Entry 6REE (electron microscopy, 3.10 A resolution); this record covers chains 1 and 7 of the 31 polymer chains in the assembly.

# Chain 1
Name: ATP synthase associated protein ASA1
Source organism: Polytomella sp. Pringsheim 198.80
Reference sequence: Q85JD5 (Q85JD5_9CHLO); residue numbers follow UniProt; this construct covers 1-618
Sequence (618 residues; each row starts with the number of its first residue):
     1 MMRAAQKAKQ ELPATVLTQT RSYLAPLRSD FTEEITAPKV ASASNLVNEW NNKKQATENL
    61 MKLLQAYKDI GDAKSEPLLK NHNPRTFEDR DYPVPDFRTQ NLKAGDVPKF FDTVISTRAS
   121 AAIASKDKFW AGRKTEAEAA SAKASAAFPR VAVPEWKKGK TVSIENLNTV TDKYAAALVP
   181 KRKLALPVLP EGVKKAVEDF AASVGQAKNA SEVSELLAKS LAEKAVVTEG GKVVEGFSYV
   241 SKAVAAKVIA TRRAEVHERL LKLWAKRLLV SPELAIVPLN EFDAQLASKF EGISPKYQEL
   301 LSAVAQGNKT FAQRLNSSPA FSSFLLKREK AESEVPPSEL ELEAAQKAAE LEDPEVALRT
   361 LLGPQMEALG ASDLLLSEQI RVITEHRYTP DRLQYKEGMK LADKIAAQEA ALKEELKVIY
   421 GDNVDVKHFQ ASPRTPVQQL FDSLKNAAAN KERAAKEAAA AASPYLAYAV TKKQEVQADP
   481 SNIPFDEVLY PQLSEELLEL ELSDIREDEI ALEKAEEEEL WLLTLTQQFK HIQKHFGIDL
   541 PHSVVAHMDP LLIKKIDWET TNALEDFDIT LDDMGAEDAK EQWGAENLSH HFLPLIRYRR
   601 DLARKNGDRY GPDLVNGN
Disordered / not traced: 1-22, 618

# Chain 7
Name: Mitochondrial ATP synthase associated protein ASA7
Source organism: Polytomella sp. Pringsheim 198.80
Reference sequence: D8V7I2 (D8V7I2_9CHLO); residue numbers follow UniProt; this construct covers 1-190
Sequence (190 residues; each row starts with the number of its first residue):
     1 MSSVRAGVEA GRRDLTTFTF SGLQDAPVAA LSGSIKLNVA AKAGKAEVTV AAGAAKAATQ
    61 VSAAALRKLS GSKISLAEVA RISVLHSSIQ NYLLSLSNER YQLLSQWPDF TTMYGKDFYY
   121 RAHPEDLKKF YDAADEYYKL YETVTEFDSL SALASQVVPN YAARRRSTVH PAIGSTVADG
   181 AFTNFLLSKQ
Disordered / not traced: 1-14

# How chain 1 and chain 7 interact
Pairs across the interface (103):
  Tyr23(1) - Arg81(7)
  Tyr23(1) - Ile82(7)  hydrophobic
  Tyr23(1) - Ser151(7)
  Tyr23(1) - Ala152(7)
  Tyr23(1) - Ser155(7)  hydrogen bond (backbone-side chain)
  Leu24(1) - Ser155(7)
  Ala25(1) - Ser155(7)
  Ala25(1) - Pro159(7)  hydrophobic
  Arg28(1) - Pro159(7)
  Arg28(1) - Asn160(7)  hydrogen bond
  Arg28(1) - Ala163(7)
  Arg28(1) - Arg166(7)
  Asp30(1) - Ala163(7)
  Asp30(1) - Arg166(7)  salt bridge
  Phe31(1) - Arg166(7)
  Thr32(1) - Ala163(7)
  Thr32(1) - Arg164(7)
  Thr32(1) - Arg166(7)  hydrogen bond (backbone-backbone)
  Thr32(1) - Ser167(7)  hydrogen bond (backbone-side chain)
  Thr32(1) - Thr168(7)  hydrogen bond (backbone-backbone)
  Glu33(1) - Thr168(7)
  Ile35(1) - Ile173(7)  hydrophobic
  Ile35(1) - Gly174(7)
  Thr36(1) - Arg164(7)  hydrogen bond (backbone-side chain)
  Pro38(1) - Arg164(7)
  Val47(1) - Leu103(7)  hydrophobic
  Trp50(1) - Arg100(7)
  Trp50(1) - Leu103(7)  hydrophobic
  Trp50(1) - Leu104(7)  hydrophobic
  Trp50(1) - Trp107(7)
  Trp50(1) - Leu140(7)
  Lys53(1) - Trp107(7)
  Lys53(1) - Glu136(7)  salt bridge
  Lys54(1) - Gln106(7)
  Lys54(1) - Trp107(7)
  Lys54(1) - Pro108(7)
  Thr57(1) - Trp107(7)
  Thr57(1) - Ala133(7)
  Leu60(1) - Asp126(7)
  Leu60(1) - Lys129(7)
  Leu60(1) - Phe130(7)
  Met61(1) - Pro108(7)
  Met61(1) - Asp109(7)
  Met61(1) - Phe110(7)  hydrophobic
  Met61(1) - Met113(7)
  Met61(1) - Phe130(7)  hydrophobic
  Leu63(1) - Asp126(7)
  Leu64(1) - Phe118(7)
  Leu64(1) - Ala122(7)  hydrophobic
  Leu64(1) - Phe130(7)  hydrophobic
  Gln65(1) - Met113(7)
  Gln65(1) - Phe118(7)
  Tyr67(1) - Arg121(7)
  Tyr67(1) - Ala122(7)  hydrophobic
  Tyr67(1) - His123(7)
  Tyr67(1) - Asp126(7)  hydrogen bond
  Lys68(1) - Asp117(7)  salt bridge
  Lys68(1) - Phe118(7)
  Lys68(1) - Arg121(7)
  Gly71(1) - Arg121(7)
  Asp72(1) - Arg121(7)  salt bridge
  Glu76(1) - Arg121(7)  hydrogen bond (backbone-side chain)
  Pro77(1) - Arg121(7)  hydrogen bond (backbone-side chain)
  Leu78(1) - Tyr120(7)
  Leu78(1) - Arg121(7)
  Leu79(1) - Tyr120(7)  hydrophobic
  His82(1) - Tyr120(7)  hydrogen bond (side chain-backbone)
  His82(1) - Ala122(7)
  Trp130(1) - Arg121(7)
  Trp130(1) - Ala122(7)
  Trp130(1) - His123(7)  hydrogen bond (backbone-side chain)
  Lys134(1) - Asp126(7)  salt bridge
  Phe148(1) - Met113(7)  hydrophobic
  Pro149(1) - Pro108(7)
  Pro149(1) - Asp109(7)  hydrogen bond (backbone-backbone)
  Arg150(1) - Gln106(7)  hydrogen bond (side chain-backbone)
  Arg150(1) - Trp107(7)
  Arg150(1) - Pro108(7)
  Arg150(1) - Asp109(7)
  Val151(1) - Ser105(7)
  Val151(1) - Trp107(7)  hydrogen bond (backbone-backbone)
  Val151(1) - Tyr137(7)
  Val153(1) - Tyr101(7)
  Val153(1) - Ser105(7)
  Val153(1) - Tyr137(7)
  Val153(1) - Tyr141(7)  hydrophobic
  Pro154(1) - Tyr101(7)  hydrogen bond (backbone-side chain)
  Pro154(1) - Tyr141(7)
  Trp156(1) - Leu94(7)
  Trp156(1) - Asn98(7)  hydrogen bond (backbone-side chain)
  Trp156(1) - Tyr101(7)  hydrophobic
  Trp156(1) - Gln102(7)
  Trp156(1) - Phe147(7)  hydrophobic
  Lys157(1) - Asn98(7)  hydrogen bond (backbone-side chain)
  Lys158(1) - Ser95(7)
  Lys158(1) - Asn98(7)
  Lys158(1) - Glu99(7)  salt bridge
  Asp486(1) - Lys116(7)  salt bridge
  Tyr490(1) - Gly115(7)
  Tyr490(1) - Lys116(7)  hydrogen bond (side chain-backbone)
  Tyr490(1) - Asp117(7)
  Leu493(1) - Lys116(7)
  Leu493(1) - Tyr120(7)  hydrophobic
Also at the interface, not in a pair above, chain 1 (52 interface residues in all): Pro26, Ser29, Glu34, Ala37, Leu46, Asn51, Glu58, Ala131
Also at the interface, not in a pair above, chain 7 (54 interface residues in all): Ser97, Tyr119, Pro124, Val144, Val169, Ser175, Ala178

# Overview
The interface between chain 1 and chain 7 involves 52 residues on one side and 54 on the other, with 18
hydrogen bonds and 7 salt bridges. Polar contacts include Asp30(1)-Arg166(7), Lys53(1)-Glu136(7) and
Lys68(1)-Asp117(7).
Chain 1 is ATP synthase associated protein ASA1 and chain 7 is Mitochondrial ATP synthase associated protein
ASA7, both from Polytomella sp. Pringsheim 198.80; the structure, Cryo-EM structure of Polytomella F-ATP
synthase, Rotary substate 3B, composite map, was determined by electron microscopy (same publication as 6RD4,
6RD5, 6RD6, 6RD7, 6RD8, 6RD9 and 46 further entries).
